PDB entry 5UAG | X-ray diffraction, 3.40 A resolution | chains C and D of the 6 polymer chains in the assembly

[Chain C]
Molecule: DNA-directed RNA polymerase subunit beta
From: Escherichia coli (strain K12)
Notes: EC 2.7.7.6
UniProtKB: P0A8V2 (RPOB_ECOLI); numbering as in UniProt (aligned over 1-1342)
Chain sequence (1342 residues; row label = number of the first residue in the row):
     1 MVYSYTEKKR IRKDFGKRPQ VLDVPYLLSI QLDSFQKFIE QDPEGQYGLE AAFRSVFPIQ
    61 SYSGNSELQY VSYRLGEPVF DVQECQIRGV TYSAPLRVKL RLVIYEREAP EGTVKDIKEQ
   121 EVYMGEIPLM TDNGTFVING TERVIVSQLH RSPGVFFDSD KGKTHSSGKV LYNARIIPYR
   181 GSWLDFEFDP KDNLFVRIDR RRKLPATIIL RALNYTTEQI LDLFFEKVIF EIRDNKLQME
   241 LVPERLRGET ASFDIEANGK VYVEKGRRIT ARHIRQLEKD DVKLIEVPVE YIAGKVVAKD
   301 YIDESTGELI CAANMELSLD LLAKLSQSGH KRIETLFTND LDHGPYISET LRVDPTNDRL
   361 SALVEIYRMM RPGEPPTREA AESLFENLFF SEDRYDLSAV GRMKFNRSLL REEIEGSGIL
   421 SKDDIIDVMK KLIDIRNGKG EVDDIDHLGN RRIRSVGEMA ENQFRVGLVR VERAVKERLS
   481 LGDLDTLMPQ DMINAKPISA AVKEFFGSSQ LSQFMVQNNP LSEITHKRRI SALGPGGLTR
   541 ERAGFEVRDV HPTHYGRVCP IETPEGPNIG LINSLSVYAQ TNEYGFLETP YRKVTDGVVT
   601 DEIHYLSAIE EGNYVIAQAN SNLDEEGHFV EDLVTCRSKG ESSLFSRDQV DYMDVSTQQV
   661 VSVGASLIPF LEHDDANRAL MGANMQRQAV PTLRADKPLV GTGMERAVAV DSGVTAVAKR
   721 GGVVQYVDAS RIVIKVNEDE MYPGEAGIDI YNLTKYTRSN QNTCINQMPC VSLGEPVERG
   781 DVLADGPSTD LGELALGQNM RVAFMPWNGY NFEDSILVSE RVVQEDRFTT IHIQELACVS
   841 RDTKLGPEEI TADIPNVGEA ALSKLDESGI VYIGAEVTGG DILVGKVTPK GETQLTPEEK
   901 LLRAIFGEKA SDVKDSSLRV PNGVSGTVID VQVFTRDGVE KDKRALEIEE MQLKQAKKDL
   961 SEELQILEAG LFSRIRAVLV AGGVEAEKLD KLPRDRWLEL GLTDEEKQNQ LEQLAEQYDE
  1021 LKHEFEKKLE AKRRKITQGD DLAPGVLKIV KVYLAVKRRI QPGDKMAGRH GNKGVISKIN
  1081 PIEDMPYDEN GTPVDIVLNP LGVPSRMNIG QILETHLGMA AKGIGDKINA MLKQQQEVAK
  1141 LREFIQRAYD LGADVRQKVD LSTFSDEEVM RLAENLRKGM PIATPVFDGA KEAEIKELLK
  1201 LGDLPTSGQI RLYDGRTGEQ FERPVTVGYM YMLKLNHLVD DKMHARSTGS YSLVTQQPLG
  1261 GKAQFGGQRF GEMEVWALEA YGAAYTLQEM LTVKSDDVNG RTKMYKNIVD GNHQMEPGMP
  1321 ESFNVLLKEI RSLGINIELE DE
Not modelled in the structure: 1-2
Construct notes: engineered mutation Val-516 (Asp in P0A8V2)
Swiss-Prot annotation at these positions:
  - modified residue (N6-acetyllysine): Lys-1022, Lys-1200
  - mutagenesis: Ile-561 (I561S: Resistant to antibiotics salinamide A and B), Ile-569 (I569S: Resistant to antibiotics salinamide A and B), Ala-665 (A665E: Resistant to antibiotics salinamide A and B), Asp-675 (D675A/G: Resistant to antibiotics salinamide A and B), Asn-677 (N677H/K: Resistant to antibiotics salinamide A and B), Leu-680 (L680M: Resistant to antibiotics salinamide A and B), Glu-813 (E813K: Disrupts the enzyme's active center)

[Chain D]
Molecule: DNA-directed RNA polymerase subunit beta'
From: Escherichia coli (strain K12)
Notes: EC 2.7.7.6
UniProtKB: P0A8T7 (RPOC_ECOLI); numbering as in UniProt (aligned over 1-1407)
Chain sequence (1407 residues; numbered 1 to 1407; the number before each row is that of its first residue):
     1 MKDLLKFLKA QTKTEEFDAI KIALASPDMI RSWSFGEVKK PETINYRTFK PERDGLFCAR
    61 IFGPVKDYEC LCGKYKRLKH RGVICEKCGV EVTQTKVRRE RMGHIELASP TAHIWFLKSL
   121 PSRIGLLLDM PLRDIERVLY FESYVVIEGG MTNLERQQIL TEEQYLDALE EFGDEFDAKM
   181 GAEAIQALLK SMDLEQECEQ LREELNETNS ETKRKKLTKR IKLLEAFVQS GNKPEWMILT
   241 VLPVLPPDLR PLVPLDGGRF ATSDLNDLYR RVINRNNRLK RLLDLAAPDI IVRNEKRMLQ
   301 EAVDALLDNG RRGRAITGSN KRPLKSLADM IKGKQGRFRQ NLLGKRVDYS GRSVITVGPY
   361 LRLHQCGLPK KMALELFKPF IYGKLELRGL ATTIKAAKKM VEREEAVVWD ILDEVIREHP
   421 VLLNRAPTLH RLGIQAFEPV LIEGKAIQLH PLVCAAYNAD FDGDQMAVHV PLTLEAQLEA
   481 RALMMSTNNI LSPANGEPII VPSQDVVLGL YYMTRDCVNA KGEGMVLTGP KEAERLYRSG
   541 LASLHARVKV RITEYEKDAN GELVAKTSLK DTTVGRAILW MIVPKGLPYS IVNQALGKKA
   601 ISKMLNTCYR ILGLKPTVIF ADQIMYTGFA YAARSGASVG IDDMVIPEKK HEIISEAEAE
   661 VAEIQEQFQS GLVTAGERYN KVIDIWAAAN DRVSKAMMDN LQTETVINRD GQEEKQVSFN
   721 SIYMMADSGA RGSAAQIRQL AGMRGLMAKP DGSIIETPIT ANFREGLNVL QYFISTHGAR
   781 KGLADTALKT ANSGYLTRRL VDVAQDLVVT EDDCGTHEGI MMTPVIEGGD VKEPLRDRVL
   841 GRVTAEDVLK PGTADILVPR NTLLHEQWCD LLEENSVDAV KVRSVVSCDT DFGVCAHCYG
   901 RDLARGHIIN KGEAIGVIAA QSIGEPGTQL TMRTFHIGGA ASRAAAESSI QVKNKGSIKL
   961 SNVKSVVNSS GKLVITSRNT ELKLIDEFGR TKESYKVPYG AVLAKGDGEQ VAGGETVANW
  1021 DPHTMPVITE VSGFVRFTDM IDGQTITRQT DELTGLSSLV VLDSAERTAG GKDLRPALKI
  1081 VDAQGNDVLI PGTDMPAQYF LPGKAIVQLE DGVQISSGDT LARIPQESGG TKDITGGLPR
  1141 VADLFEARRP KEPAILAEIS GIVSFGKETK GKRRLVITPV DGSDPYEEMI PKWRQLNVFE
  1201 GERVERGDVI SDGPEAPHDI LRLRGVHAVT RYIVNEVQDV YRLQGVKIND KHIEVIVRQM
  1261 LRKATIVNAG SSDFLEGEQV EYSRVKIANR ELEANGKVGA TYSRDLLGIT KASLATESFI
  1321 SAASFQETTR VLTEAAVAGK RDELRGLKEN VIVGRLIPAG TGYAYHQDRM RRRAAGEAPA
  1381 APQVTAEDAS ASLAELLNAG LGGSDNE
Not modelled in the structure: 1-7, 933-1134, 1377-1407
Swiss-Prot annotation at these positions:
  - binding site (Zn(2+)): Cys-70, Cys-72, Cys-85, Cys-88, Cys-814, Cys-888, Cys-895, Cys-898
  - binding site (Mg(2+)): Asp-460, Asp-462, Asp-464
  - modified residue: Lys-983 (N6-acetyllysine)
  - mutagenesis: Gln-504 (Q504P: Resistant to antibiotics salinamide A and B), Asn-690 (N690D: Resistant to antibiotics salinamide A and B), Met-697 (M697V: Resistant to antibiotics salinamide A and B), Ala-735 (A735T: Resistant to antibiotics salinamide A and B), Arg-738 (R738C/H/P/S: Resistant to antibiotics salinamide A and B), Ala-748 (A748E: Resistant to antibiotics salinamide A and B), Pro-758 (P758S/T: Resistant to antibiotics salinamide A and B), Phe-763 (F763C: Resistant to antibiotics salinamide A and B), Ser-775 (S775A: Resistant to antibiotics salinamide A and B), Ala-779 (A779T/V: Resistant to antibiotics salinamide A and B), Arg-780 (R780C: Resistant to antibiotics salinamide A and B), Gly-782 (G782A/C: Resistant to antibiotics salinamide A and B), 1 further mutagenesis entry in UniProt
Ion coordination: Zn2+ site 1: Cys-70, Cys-72, Cys-85, Cys-88; Mg2+ site 1 near Asp-460 (its only coordinating residue here); Mg2+ site 2: Asp-462, Asp-464; Zn2+ site 2: Cys-814, Cys-888, Cys-895, Cys-898

[Interface between chain C and chain D]
Pairs across the interface - 322 pairs, chain C then chain D:
  Phe-545(C) / Lys-781(D)
  Phe-545(C) / Ala-784(D)  hydrophobic
  Arg-548(C) / Arg-780(D)  hydrogen bond (backbone-side chain)
  Asp-549(C) / Pro-750(D)
  Asp-549(C) / His-777(D)  salt bridge
  Asp-549(C) / Arg-780(D)
  Val-550(C) / Pro-750(D)
  Val-550(C) / Thr-776(D)
  Val-550(C) / His-777(D)
  Val-550(C) / Arg-780(D)
  His-551(C) / Phe-773(D)
  Tyr-555(C) / Val-769(D)
  Tyr-555(C) / Phe-773(D)  hydrophobic
  Pro-560(C) / Phe-773(D)  hydrophobic
  Pro-560(C) / Thr-776(D)
  Pro-560(C) / Arg-780(D)  hydrogen bond (backbone-side chain)
  Ile-561(C) / Thr-776(D)
  Ile-569(C) / Arg-780(D)
  Gly-570(C) / Arg-780(D)
  Asn-573(C) / Arg-780(D)
  Gln-618(C) / Val-769(D)
  Gln-618(C) / Leu-770(D)
  Asn-620(C) / Asn-768(D)
  Asn-620(C) / Val-769(D)
  Glu-641(C) / Lys-749(D)  salt bridge
  Val-660(C) / Val-769(D)  hydrophobic
  Val-660(C) / Phe-773(D)  hydrophobic
  Leu-671(C) / Tyr-772(D)
  Glu-672(C) / Leu-767(D)  hydrogen bond (backbone-backbone)
  His-673(C) / Phe-763(D)  hydrogen bond (side chain-backbone)
  His-673(C) / Arg-764(D)
  His-673(C) / Glu-765(D)  hydrogen bond (side chain-backbone)
  His-673(C) / Gly-766(D)
  Asp-674(C) / Phe-763(D)
  Asp-674(C) / Tyr-772(D)  hydrogen bond (backbone-side chain)
  Asp-675(C) / Phe-763(D)
  Asp-675(C) / Tyr-772(D)  hydrogen bond (backbone-side chain)
  Ala-676(C) / Tyr-772(D)  hydrogen bond (backbone-side chain)
  Ala-676(C) / Ala-779(D)  hydrophobic
  Asn-677(C) / Ala-779(D)
  Asn-677(C) / Leu-783(D)
  Ala-679(C) / Tyr-772(D)
  Leu-680(C) / Leu-783(D)  hydrophobic
  Phe-804(C) / Ala-637(D)
  Phe-804(C) / Ser-638(D)  hydrogen bond (backbone-side chain)
  Met-805(C) / Ala-633(D)
  Met-805(C) / Ala-637(D)
  Pro-806(C) / Asp-505(D)
  Pro-806(C) / Ala-633(D)
  Pro-806(C) / Ala-637(D)
  Asn-808(C) / Pro-359(D)
  Asn-808(C) / Phe-629(D)
  Asn-808(C) / Ala-630(D)
  Asn-808(C) / Ala-633(D)
  Gly-809(C) / Val-357(D)
  Gly-809(C) / Pro-359(D)
  Gly-809(C) / Phe-629(D)
  Tyr-810(C) / Val-357(D)
  Tyr-810(C) / Pro-359(D)
  Tyr-810(C) / Tyr-360(D)
  Asn-811(C) / Asp-505(D)
  Phe-812(C) / Val-357(D)  hydrophobic
  Phe-812(C) / Pro-451(D)
  Phe-812(C) / Cys-454(D)  hydrophobic
  Phe-812(C) / Ser-503(D)
  Phe-812(C) / Gln-504(D)
  Phe-812(C) / Asp-505(D)
  Phe-812(C) / Phe-629(D)  hydrophobic
  Glu-813(C) / Ala-459(D)
  Glu-813(C) / Asp-460(D)
  Glu-813(C) / Phe-461(D)
  Glu-813(C) / Gln-504(D)
  Asp-814(C) / Phe-461(D)
  Ser-815(C) / Val-357(D)
  Ser-815(C) / Phe-461(D)
  Arg-841(C) / Asp-256(D)  salt bridge
  Arg-841(C) / Gly-257(D)
  Lys-844(C) / Phe-49(D)
  Gly-923(C) / Lys-371(D)
  Pro-1044(C) / Gly-257(D)
  Gln-1061(C) / Lys-445(D)
  Pro-1062(C) / Ala-446(D)
  Gly-1063(C) / Val-354(D)
  Gly-1063(C) / Ala-446(D)
  Lys-1065(C) / Asp-462(D)  hydrogen bond (side chain-backbone)
  Lys-1065(C) / Gly-463(D)
  Lys-1073(C) / Asp-462(D)
  Val-1075(C) / Val-354(D)  hydrophobic
  Val-1075(C) / Ile-355(D)
  Val-1075(C) / Phe-461(D)
  Val-1075(C) / Gly-463(D)
  Ser-1077(C) / Thr-356(D)
  Ser-1077(C) / Val-357(D)
  Asn-1099(C) / Asp-505(D)  hydrogen bond
  Pro-1100(C) / Ala-637(D)
  Pro-1100(C) / Ser-638(D)
  Leu-1101(C) / Gln-504(D)
  Leu-1101(C) / Asp-505(D)
  Leu-1101(C) / Met-725(D)  hydrophobic
  Leu-1101(C) / Arg-731(D)  hydrogen bond (backbone-side chain)
  Val-1103(C) / Val-639(D)  hydrophobic
  Pro-1104(C) / Met-725(D)  hydrophobic
  Ser-1105(C) / Arg-731(D)
  Ser-1105(C) / Gln-736(D)
  Arg-1106(C) / Arg-731(D)
  Met-1107(C) / Gln-739(D)
  Met-1107(C) / Leu-740(D)  hydrophobic
  Ile-1109(C) / Phe-763(D)
  Ile-1112(C) / Val-639(D)  hydrophobic
  Leu-1113(C) / Ile-641(D)  hydrophobic
  His-1116(C) / Gly-640(D)
  His-1116(C) / Ile-641(D)
  Phe-1187(C) / Leu-767(D)
  Glu-1192(C) / Ile-641(D)
  Glu-1192(C) / Arg-764(D)  salt bridge
  Lys-1196(C) / Asp-642(D)  salt bridge
  Ser-1207(C) / Asp-642(D)
  Gln-1209(C) / Gly-640(D)
  Gln-1209(C) / Asp-643(D)  hydrogen bond
  Glu-1219(C) / Arg-538(D)  salt bridge
  Glu-1219(C) / Arg-634(D)  salt bridge
  Phe-1221(C) / Ala-633(D)
  Phe-1221(C) / Arg-634(D)
  Glu-1222(C) / Tyr-512(D)  hydrogen bond
  Glu-1222(C) / Tyr-537(D)  hydrogen bond
  Glu-1222(C) / Arg-634(D)  salt bridge
  Glu-1222(C) / Ser-635(D)
  Glu-1222(C) / Gly-636(D)
  Arg-1223(C) / Tyr-512(D)
  Arg-1223(C) / Ser-635(D)
  Arg-1223(C) / Gly-636(D)
  Arg-1223(C) / Phe-719(D)  hydrogen bond (side chain-backbone)
  Arg-1223(C) / Asn-720(D)
  Arg-1223(C) / Ser-721(D)  hydrogen bond
  Arg-1223(C) / Met-724(D)
  Pro-1224(C) / Gly-636(D)
  Val-1225(C) / Gly-636(D)
  Val-1225(C) / Ser-638(D)
  Thr-1226(C) / Ser-638(D)  hydrogen bond (backbone-side chain)
  Thr-1226(C) / Val-639(D)  hydrogen bond (side chain-backbone)
  Thr-1226(C) / Gly-640(D)  hydrogen bond (side chain-backbone)
  Val-1239(C) / Lys-445(D)
  Asp-1240(C) / Lys-445(D)
  Lys-1242(C) / Arg-352(D)
  Lys-1242(C) / Val-354(D)
  Lys-1242(C) / Gln-465(D)  hydrogen bond
  Met-1243(C) / Arg-352(D)
  Met-1243(C) / Ser-353(D)
  Met-1243(C) / Met-372(D)  hydrophobic
  Met-1243(C) / Lys-445(D)
  His-1244(C) / Gly-351(D)
  His-1244(C) / Arg-352(D)  hydrogen bond (backbone-backbone)
  Ala-1245(C) / Ser-350(D)
  Ala-1245(C) / Glu-375(D)
  Arg-1246(C) / Asp-348(D)  salt bridge
  Arg-1246(C) / Tyr-349(D)  hydrogen bond (backbone-backbone)
  Arg-1246(C) / Ser-350(D)  hydrogen bond (backbone-backbone)
  Arg-1246(C) / Leu-376(D)
  Ser-1247(C) / Asp-348(D)
  Ser-1247(C) / Tyr-349(D)  hydrogen bond (backbone-backbone)
  Ser-1247(C) / Glu-375(D)  hydrogen bond
  Ser-1247(C) / Leu-376(D)
  Ser-1247(C) / Lys-378(D)
  Thr-1248(C) / Tyr-349(D)
  Tyr-1251(C) / Asp-348(D)  hydrogen bond
  Leu-1253(C) / Arg-99(D)  hydrogen bond (backbone-side chain)
  Leu-1253(C) / Val-253(D)  hydrophobic
  Val-1254(C) / Arg-99(D)  hydrogen bond (backbone-side chain)
  Gln-1257(C) / Lys-345(D)
  Gln-1257(C) / Arg-346(D)  hydrogen bond (side chain-backbone)
  Pro-1258(C) / Arg-346(D)
  Pro-1258(C) / Val-347(D)
  Pro-1258(C) / Asp-348(D)
  Gly-1267(C) / Arg-346(D)
  Gly-1267(C) / Val-347(D)
  Gly-1267(C) / Ser-350(D)
  Gln-1268(C) / Val-347(D)  hydrogen bond (backbone-backbone)
  Gln-1268(C) / Ser-350(D)  hydrogen bond (backbone-side chain)
  Gln-1268(C) / Gly-351(D)
  Gln-1268(C) / Arg-352(D)  hydrogen bond
  Gln-1268(C) / Ala-467(D)
  Arg-1269(C) / Leu-343(D)
  Arg-1269(C) / Arg-346(D)
  Phe-1270(C) / Leu-343(D)
  Phe-1270(C) / Gly-344(D)
  Phe-1270(C) / Lys-345(D)  hydrogen bond (backbone-backbone)
  Phe-1270(C) / Val-347(D)  hydrophobic
  Phe-1270(C) / His-469(D)
  Gly-1271(C) / Leu-343(D)
  Glu-1272(C) / Arg-798(D)  salt bridge
  Met-1273(C) / Thr-428(D)
  Glu-1274(C) / Asn-424(D)
  Glu-1274(C) / Ala-426(D)
  Glu-1274(C) / Thr-428(D)  hydrogen bond
  Glu-1274(C) / Ile-434(D)
  Trp-1276(C) / Val-801(D)  hydrophobic
  Trp-1276(C) / Gln-805(D)
  Trp-1276(C) / Val-917(D)
  Trp-1276(C) / Gln-921(D)  hydrogen bond (backbone-side chain)
  Ala-1277(C) / Thr-428(D)
  Ala-1277(C) / Arg-431(D)
  Ala-1277(C) / Ile-434(D)  hydrophobic
  Ala-1277(C) / Gln-921(D)
  Leu-1278(C) / Met-484(D)  hydrophobic
  Glu-1279(C) / Gln-805(D)  hydrogen bond
  Glu-1279(C) / Ala-914(D)
  Glu-1279(C) / Val-1351(D)
  Glu-1279(C) / Ile-1357(D)
  Ala-1280(C) / Arg-431(D)
  Ala-1280(C) / Glu-913(D)
  Ala-1280(C) / Val-917(D)  hydrophobic
  Ala-1280(C) / Ile-918(D)  hydrophobic
  Ala-1280(C) / Gln-921(D)
  Tyr-1281(C) / Arg-431(D)  hydrogen bond (side chain-backbone)
  Tyr-1281(C) / Leu-432(D)
  Tyr-1281(C) / Ile-434(D)  hydrogen bond (side chain-backbone)
  Tyr-1281(C) / Gln-435(D)
  Tyr-1281(C) / Met-484(D)  hydrophobic
  Tyr-1281(C) / Asn-489(D)
  Gly-1282(C) / Glu-479(D)
  Gly-1282(C) / Leu-483(D)
  Gly-1282(C) / Gly-1360(D)
  Gly-1282(C) / Thr-1361(D)  hydrogen bond (backbone-side chain)
  Ala-1283(C) / Glu-479(D)
  Ala-1284(C) / Glu-479(D)  hydrogen bond (backbone-side chain)
  Ala-1284(C) / Leu-1356(D)
  Ala-1284(C) / Thr-1361(D)
  Ala-1284(C) / Gly-1362(D)
  Tyr-1285(C) / Glu-475(D)
  Tyr-1285(C) / Glu-479(D)  hydrogen bond (backbone-side chain)
  Tyr-1285(C) / Leu-1356(D)  hydrophobic
  Tyr-1285(C) / Thr-1361(D)
  Thr-1286(C) / Leu-422(D)
  Thr-1286(C) / Ala-476(D)
  Thr-1286(C) / Glu-479(D)  hydrogen bond (backbone-side chain)
  Leu-1287(C) / Val-1351(D)  hydrophobic
  Leu-1287(C) / Ile-1357(D)  hydrophobic
  Gln-1288(C) / Gly-1354(D)
  Gln-1288(C) / Arg-1355(D)
  Gln-1288(C) / Leu-1356(D)
  Glu-1289(C) / Val-470(D)
  Glu-1289(C) / Pro-471(D)
  Glu-1289(C) / Leu-472(D)  hydrogen bond (side chain-backbone)
  Glu-1289(C) / Thr-473(D)  hydrogen bond (side chain-backbone)
  Glu-1289(C) / Ala-476(D)
  Met-1290(C) / Val-347(D)
  Met-1290(C) / His-469(D)
  Leu-1291(C) / Val-1351(D)
  Leu-1291(C) / Gly-1354(D)
  Thr-1292(C) / Gly-1354(D)  hydrogen bond (side chain-backbone)
  Lys-1294(C) / Val-347(D)
  Lys-1294(C) / Asp-348(D)  hydrogen bond (backbone-backbone)
  Lys-1294(C) / Tyr-349(D)
  Lys-1294(C) / Val-470(D)  hydrogen bond (side chain-backbone)
  Lys-1294(C) / Leu-472(D)
  Ser-1295(C) / Arg-346(D)  hydrogen bond (side chain-backbone)
  Val-1298(C) / Lys-96(D)
  Met-1304(C) / Leu-472(D)  hydrophobic
  Tyr-1305(C) / Tyr-349(D)
  Tyr-1305(C) / Pro-379(D)  hydrophobic
  Tyr-1305(C) / Tyr-382(D)
  Ile-1308(C) / Pro-379(D)  hydrophobic
  Ile-1308(C) / Phe-380(D)  hydrophobic
  Val-1309(C) / Pro-379(D)
  Val-1309(C) / Gly-383(D)
  Val-1309(C) / Glu-386(D)
  His-1313(C) / Phe-380(D)
  His-1313(C) / Leu-472(D)
  His-1313(C) / Leu-474(D)
  His-1313(C) / Gln-477(D)
  Gln-1314(C) / Thr-473(D)
  Pro-1320(C) / Val-1353(D)
  Pro-1320(C) / Gly-1354(D)
  Glu-1321(C) / Arg-99(D)  salt bridge
  Phe-1323(C) / Ile-1352(D)
  Phe-1323(C) / Val-1353(D)  hydrophobic
  Val-1325(C) / Arg-99(D)
  Val-1325(C) / Leu-249(D)  hydrophobic
  Leu-1326(C) / Arg-337(D)
  Lys-1328(C) / Glu-100(D)
  Lys-1328(C) / Leu-245(D)
  Glu-1329(C) / Leu-245(D)
  Glu-1329(C) / Met-330(D)
  Glu-1329(C) / Ile-331(D)
  Ile-1330(C) / Ile-331(D)  hydrophobic
  Arg-1331(C) / Trp-33(D)
  Arg-1331(C) / Pro-243(D)
  Ser-1332(C) / Met-102(D)
  Ser-1332(C) / Pro-243(D)
  Ser-1332(C) / Leu-245(D)
  Ser-1332(C) / Leu-327(D)
  Leu-1333(C) / Trp-115(D)  hydrophobic
  Leu-1333(C) / Pro-243(D)
  Leu-1333(C) / Leu-307(D)  hydrophobic
  Leu-1333(C) / Leu-327(D)  hydrophobic
  Gly-1334(C) / Leu-24(D)
  Gly-1334(C) / Ala-25(D)  hydrogen bond (backbone-backbone)
  Gly-1334(C) / His-113(D)
  Ile-1335(C) / Ile-22(D)  hydrophobic
  Ile-1335(C) / Ala-23(D)
  Ile-1335(C) / Trp-33(D)
  Ile-1335(C) / Phe-116(D)  hydrophobic
  Ile-1335(C) / Ala-1336(D)  hydrophobic
  Asn-1336(C) / Ile-22(D)
  Asn-1336(C) / Ala-23(D)  hydrogen bond (backbone-backbone)
  Asn-1336(C) / Leu-24(D)
  Asn-1336(C) / Met-29(D)
  Asn-1336(C) / Trp-33(D)
  Ile-1337(C) / Lys-21(D)
  Glu-1338(C) / Ile-20(D)
  Glu-1338(C) / Lys-21(D)  hydrogen bond (backbone-backbone)
  Leu-1339(C) / Phe-17(D)  hydrophobic
  Leu-1339(C) / Ala-19(D)
  Glu-1340(C) / Phe-17(D)
  Glu-1340(C) / Asp-18(D)
  Glu-1340(C) / Ala-19(D)
  Glu-1340(C) / Lys-21(D)
  Glu-1340(C) / Arg-1341(D)  salt bridge
  Asp-1341(C) / Asp-18(D)
  Glu-1342(C) / Glu-16(D)
  Glu-1342(C) / Asp-18(D)  hydrogen bond (backbone-side chain)
  Glu-1342(C) / Arg-1369(D)
Interface residues without a listed pair, chain C (164 interface residues in all): Pro-552, His-554, Cys-559, Thr-563, Ala-619, Thr-635, Gly-640, Thr-657, Trp-807, Gln-894, Asn-922, Gly-1074, Ile-1076, Thr-1206, Thr-1217, His-1237, Gly-1249, Gln-1256, Leu-1259, Gln-1264, Gly-1266, Val-1275, Asn-1299, Met-1315, Gly-1318, Met-1319
Interface residues without a listed pair, chain D (180 interface residues in all): Arg-77, Leu-78, Asp-248, Tyr-269, Gln-340, Leu-342, Ile-394, Arg-425, His-430, Gly-444, Gln-448, Ala-632, Met-644, Ala-730, Arg-744, Ser-775, Thr-797, Leu-1332, Leu-1347, Lys-1348, Ala-1359, Arg-1373

[Summary]
Chain C and chain D form an interface of 164 and 180 residues respectively, with 53 hydrogen bonds and 12 salt
bridges. Among the polar pairs are Asp-549(C)/His-777(D), Glu-641(C)/Lys-749(D) and Arg-841(C)/Asp-256(D).
Here chain C is DNA-directed RNA polymerase subunit beta and chain D is DNA-directed RNA polymerase subunit
beta', both from Escherichia coli (strain K12). Entry 5UAG (Escherichia coli RNA polymerase mutant - RpoB
D516V) was determined by X-ray diffraction together with 5UAC, 5UAH, 5UAJ, 5UAL and 5UAQ from the same study.
